8EXY - chains C and N of the 9 polymer chains in the assembly; structure by electron microscopy, 3.20 A resolution.

Chain C:
Protein: DNA-directed RNA polymerase subunit beta
Organism: Mycobacterium tuberculosis H37Rv
Notes: EC 2.7.7.6
UniProtKB: P9WGY9 (RPOB_MYCTU); numbering as in UniProt (aligned over 1-1178)
Amino-acid sequence (1178 residues; row label = number of the first residue in the row):
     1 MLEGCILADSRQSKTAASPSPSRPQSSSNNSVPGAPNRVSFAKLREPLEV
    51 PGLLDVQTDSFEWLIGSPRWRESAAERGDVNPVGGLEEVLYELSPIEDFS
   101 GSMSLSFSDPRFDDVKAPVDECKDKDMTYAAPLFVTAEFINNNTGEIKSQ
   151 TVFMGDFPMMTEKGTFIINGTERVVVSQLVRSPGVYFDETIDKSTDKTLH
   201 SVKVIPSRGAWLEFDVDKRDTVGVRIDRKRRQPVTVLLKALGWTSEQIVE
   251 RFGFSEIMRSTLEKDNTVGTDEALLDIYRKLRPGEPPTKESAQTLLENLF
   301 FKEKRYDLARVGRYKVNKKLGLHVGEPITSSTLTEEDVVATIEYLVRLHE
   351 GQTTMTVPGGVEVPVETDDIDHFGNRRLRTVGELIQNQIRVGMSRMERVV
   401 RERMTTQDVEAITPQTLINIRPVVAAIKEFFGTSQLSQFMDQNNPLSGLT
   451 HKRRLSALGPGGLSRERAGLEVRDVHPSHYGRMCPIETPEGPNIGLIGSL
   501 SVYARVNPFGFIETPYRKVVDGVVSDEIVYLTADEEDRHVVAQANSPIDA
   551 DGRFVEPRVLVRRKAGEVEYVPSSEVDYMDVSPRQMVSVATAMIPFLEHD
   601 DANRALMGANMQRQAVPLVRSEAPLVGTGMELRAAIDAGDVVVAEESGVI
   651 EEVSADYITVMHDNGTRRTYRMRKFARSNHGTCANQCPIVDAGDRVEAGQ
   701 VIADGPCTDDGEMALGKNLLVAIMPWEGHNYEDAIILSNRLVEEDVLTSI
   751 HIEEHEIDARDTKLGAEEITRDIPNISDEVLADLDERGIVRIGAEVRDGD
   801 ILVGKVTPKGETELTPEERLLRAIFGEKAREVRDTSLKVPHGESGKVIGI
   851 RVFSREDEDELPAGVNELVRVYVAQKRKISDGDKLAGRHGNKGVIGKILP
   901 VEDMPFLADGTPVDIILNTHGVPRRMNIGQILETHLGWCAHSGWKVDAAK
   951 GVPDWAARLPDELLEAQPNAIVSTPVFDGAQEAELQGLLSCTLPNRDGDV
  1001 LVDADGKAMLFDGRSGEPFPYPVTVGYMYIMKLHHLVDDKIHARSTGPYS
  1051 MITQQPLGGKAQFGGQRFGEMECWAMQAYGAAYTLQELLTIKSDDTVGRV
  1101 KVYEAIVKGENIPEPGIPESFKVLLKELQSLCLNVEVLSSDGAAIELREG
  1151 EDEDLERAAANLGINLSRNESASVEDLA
Unresolved in the structure: 1-29, 811-828, 1152-1178
Swiss-Prot annotation at these positions:
  - natural variant: Val423 (V423A: In strain: vr1), Leu436 (L436P: In strain: vr2), Ser437 (S437T: In strain: vr3), Gln438 to Asp441 (sequence variant, change not given here; In strain: RJ49), Gln438 (Q438L: In strain: vr4), Phe439 (F439V: In strain: RJ37), Met440 to Asn443 (deletion: In strain: RJ55), Asp441 (D441V: In strain: vr3), Leu449 to Lys452 (sequence variant, change not given here; In strain: RJ48), His451 (H451D: In strain: vr5; H451L: In strain: SP28; H451N: In strain: vr6; H451P: In strain: vr8; H451Q: In strain: vr1; H451R: In strain: vr7), Ser456 (S456L: In strain: vr11 and RJ37; S456Q: In strain: vr9; S456W: In strain: vr10), Leu458 (L458P: In strain: vr12 and SP22)
  - mutagenesis: Glu138 (E138R: Weakens interaction with TRCF and CarD), Ile147 (I147A: Weakens interaction with TRCF and CarD), Lys148 (K148A: Does not affect association with TRCF, but weakens interaction with CarD), Ser149 (S149A: Does not affect association with TRCF, but weakens interaction with CarD)

Chain N:
Molecule: 40-nt DNA strand
Sequence (40 nucleotides; row label = number of the first residue in the row):
     1 GGGCGCATGCTGCTCTTCTTTGCCATCACGGCGACTGCCG
Unresolved in the structure: 1-2

Chain C / chain N interface:
Residue-residue contacts (8; chain C residue first):
  Trp211(C) - DT26(N)  phosphate contact
  Arg228(C) - DT26(N)  salt bridge to the phosphate
  Arg228(C) - DC27(N)  salt bridge to the phosphate
  Arg282(C) - DT21(N)  salt bridge to the phosphate
  Arg305(C) - DG22(N)  salt bridge to the phosphate
  Glu466(C) - DA28(N)  hydrogen bond to the base
  Arg467(C) - DC27(N)  salt bridge to the phosphate
  Arg467(C) - DA28(N)  sugar contact
Other interface residues (no listed pair), chain C (8 interface residues in all): Gly209, Ala210

In short:
8 residues of chain C face 5 of chain N across their interface; the contacts include 1 hydrogen bond and 5
salt bridges. Polar pairs include Glu466(C)-DA28(N), Arg228(C)-DT26(N) and Arg228(C)-DC27(N). UniProt lists 4
mutagenesis sites on chain C.
Here chain C is DNA-directed RNA polymerase subunit beta (Mycobacterium tuberculosis H37Rv) and chain N is a
40-nt DNA strand. Entry 8EXY (M. tuberculosis RNAP paused complex with B. subtilis NusG and GMPCPP) was
determined by electron microscopy (same publication as 8EHQ, 8EJ3, 8EOE, 8EOF, 8EOS and 8EOT).
